PDB entry 5MPB | electron microscopy, 7.80 A resolution (low resolution: residue-level contacts below are approximate; hydrogen-bond / salt-bridge calls are withheld) | chains L and M of the 47 polymer chains in the assembly

# Chain L
Molecule: 26S protease subunit RPT4
Organism: Saccharomyces cerevisiae (strain ATCC 204508 / S288c)
UniProt: P53549 (PRS10_YEAST); residues 1-437 here = UniProt positions 1-437
Chain sequence (437 residues; each row starts with the number of its first residue):
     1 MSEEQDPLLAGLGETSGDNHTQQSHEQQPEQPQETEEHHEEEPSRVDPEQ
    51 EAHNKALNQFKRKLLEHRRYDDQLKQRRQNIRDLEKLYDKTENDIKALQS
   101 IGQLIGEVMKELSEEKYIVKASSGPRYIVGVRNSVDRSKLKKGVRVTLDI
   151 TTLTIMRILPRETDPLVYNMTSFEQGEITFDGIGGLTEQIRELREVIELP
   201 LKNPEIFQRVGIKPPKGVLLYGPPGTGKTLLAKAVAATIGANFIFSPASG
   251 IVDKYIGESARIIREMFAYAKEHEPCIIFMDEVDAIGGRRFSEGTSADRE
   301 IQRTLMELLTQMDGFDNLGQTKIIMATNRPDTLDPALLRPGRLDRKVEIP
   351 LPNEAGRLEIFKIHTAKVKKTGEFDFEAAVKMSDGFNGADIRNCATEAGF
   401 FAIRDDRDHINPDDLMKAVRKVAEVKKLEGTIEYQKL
Disordered / not traced: 1-48, 437
UniProt features mapped onto this chain:
  - binding site (ATP): G222 to T229
  - modified residue: S2 (N-acetylserine)
Metal / ion sites: Mg2+: T229 (together with AMP-PNP)
Residues lining bound ligands:
  - AMP-PNP (ANP; phosphoaminophosphonic acid-adenylate ester), molecule 1: G182, I183, G184, G185, P223, P224, G225, T226, G227, K228, T229, L230, I360, H364, G388, A389, R392
  - AMP-PNP (ANP), molecule 2: K213, D313, G314, R339, G341

# Chain M
Molecule: 26S protease regulatory subunit 6A
Organism: Saccharomyces cerevisiae (strain ATCC 204508 / S288c)
UniProt: P33297 (PRS6A_YEAST); numbering as in UniProt (aligned over 1-434)
Chain sequence (434 residues; numbered 1 to 434; the number before each row is that of its first residue):
     1 MATLEELDAQTLPGDDELDQEILNLSTQELQTRAKLLDNEIRIFRSELQR
    51 LSHENNVMLEKIKDNKEKIKNNRQLPYLVANVVEVMDMNEIEDKENSEST
   101 TQGGNVNLDNTAVGKAAVVKTSSRQTVFLPMVGLVDPDKLKPNDLVGVNK
   151 DSYLILDTLPSEFDSRVKAMEVDEKPTETYSDVGGLDKQIEELVEAIVLP
   201 MKRADKFKDMGIRAPKGALMYGPPGTGKTLLARACAAQTNATFLKLAAPQ
   251 LVQMYIGEGAKLVRDAFALAKEKAPTIIFIDELDAIGTKRFDSEKSGDRE
   301 VQRTMLELLNQLDGFSSDDRVKVLAATNRVDVLDPALLRSGRLDRKIEFP
   351 LPSEDSRAQILQIHSRKMTTDDDINWQELARSTDEFNGAQLKAVTVEAGM
   401 IALRNGQSSVKHEDFVEGISEVQARKSKSVSFYA
Disordered / not traced: 1-26, 88-114
UniProt features mapped onto this chain:
  - binding site (ATP): G222 to T229
  - modified residue: A2 (N-acetylalanine), Y180 (Phosphotyrosine)
Metal / ion sites: Mg2+: T229 (together with ADP)
Residues lining bound ligands: ADP (adenosine-5'-diphosphate): D182, V183, G184, P223, P224, G225, T226, G227, K228, T229, L230, I360, H364, G388, A389, K392

# Interface between chain L and chain M
Contacting residue pairs - 111 pairs, chain L then chain M:
  H53(L) with Q31(M)
  L57(L) with L30(M); A34(M)
  F60(L) with A34(M); L37(M); D38(M)
  K63(L) with D38(M)
  L64(L) with L37(M)
  H67(L) with L37(M); E40(M); I41(M); F44(M)
  Y70(L) with F44(M); R45(M); L48(M)
  Q73(L) with L48(M)
  L74(L) with F44(M); E47(M); L51(M)
  R77(L) with N55(M)
  N80(L) with N55(M)
  I81(L) with E54(M); N55(M)
  L84(L) with N55(M); M58(M)
  Y88(L) with M58(M); K61(M); N65(M)
  K90(L) with L134(M)
  T91(L) with N65(M)
  E92(L) with N65(M)
  D94(L) with I69(M); V132(M)
  I95(L) with N65(M)
  A97(L) with L154(M)
  L98(L) with S152(M); L154(M)
  Q99(L) with K68(M)
  S100(L) with P130(M)
  I101(L) with S152(M)
  G102(L) with F128(M); L129(M)
  Q103(L) with V127(M); F128(M)
  L104(L) with T126(M)
  I105(L) with T126(M); F128(M)
  S123(L) with Q125(M); T126(M)
  L159(L) with F128(M)
  P160(L) with M86(M)
  E162(L) with V118(M)
  Y168(L) with E84(M)
  P224(L) with R339(M)
  G225(L) with R339(M)
  T229(L) with F315(M)
  L230(L) with F315(M)
  S249(L) with R303(M); E307(M)
  V252(L) with R303(M)
  D253(L) with G257(M)
  K254(L) with M254(M); G257(M)
  E282(L) with L306(M)
  D284(L) with R299(M)
  A285(L) with R299(M)
  G287(L) with R299(M)
  R290(L) with E294(M)
  F291(L) with E294(M); S296(M)
  T295(L) with D298(M)
  D298(L) with D298(M)
  I301(L) with R299(M)
  R329(L) with K289(M); R290(M)
  D331(L) with F291(M)
  T332(L) with R299(M)
  K367(L) with M210(M)
  V368(L) with M210(M); I212(M)
  K369(L) with M210(M)
  N387(L) with R339(M)
  A389(L) with R339(M)
  D390(L) with R339(M)
  R392(L) with G211(M); R213(M)
  N393(L) with G341(M)
  T396(L) with R213(M)
  G399(L) with I212(M)
  F400(L) with E195(M); L199(M); P200(M); F207(M); I212(M); R345(M)
  I403(L) with R203(M); K206(M); F207(M); M210(M)
  R404(L) with E195(M)
  D406(L) with R203(M)
  R407(L) with K206(M); M210(M)
  D408(L) with K206(M); M210(M)
  H409(L) with M210(M)
  I410(L) with M210(M)
  V425(L) with S340(M)
  E429(L) with L338(M); S340(M)
  T431(L) with P335(M)
Also at the interface, not in a pair above, chain L (87 interface residues in all): D71, R78, L87, N93, T147, R157, T163, Q175, P247, G250, Y255, R289, A395
Also at the interface, not in a pair above, chain M (81 interface residues in all): T27, R33, I62, K66, N72, V85, R124, G133, D136, P142, Y153, D209, Y255, I256, R264, S293, N310, D313, A336, R342

# Summary
Chain L and chain M form an interface of 87 and 81 residues respectively. Chain L binds AMP-PNP. Ligands of
chain M: ADP. Curated annotation (UniProt) lists 8 ATP-binding residues on chain L; 8 ATP-binding residues on
chain M.
Here chain L is 26S protease subunit RPT4 and chain M is 26S protease regulatory subunit 6A, both from
Saccharomyces cerevisiae (strain ATCC 204508 / S288c). Entry 5MPB (26S proteasome in presence of AMP-PNP (s3))
was determined by electron microscopy (same publication as 5MP9, 5MPA, 5MPC, 5MPD and 5MPE).
